Entry 6FN9 (X-ray diffraction, 2.27 A resolution); this record covers chains A and B.

Chain A (and B):
Molecule: 14-3-3 protein zeta/delta
Organism: Homo sapiens
Notes: chain B of this document is another copy of the same molecule, construct and numbering; everything in this record applies to it too
Reference sequence: P63104 (1433Z_HUMAN); residues 1-230 here = UniProt positions 1-230
Chain sequence (230 residues; row label = number of the first residue in the row):
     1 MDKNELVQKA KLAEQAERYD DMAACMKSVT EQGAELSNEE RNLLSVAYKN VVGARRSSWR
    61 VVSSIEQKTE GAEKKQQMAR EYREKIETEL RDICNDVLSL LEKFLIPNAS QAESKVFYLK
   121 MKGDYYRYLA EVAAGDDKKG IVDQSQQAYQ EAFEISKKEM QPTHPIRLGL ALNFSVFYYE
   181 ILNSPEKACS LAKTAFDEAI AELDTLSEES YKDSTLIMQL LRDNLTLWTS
Disordered / not traced: 1, 211 (chain B: 70-72, 205-207)
Small-molecule neighbours:
  - benzoic acid (BEZ): Phe-196, Ile-200, Thr-215, Met-218, Gln-219, Arg-222
  - DW8 ([2-[2-oxidanylidene-2-[[3-[2-[2-[2-[3-oxidanylidene-3-(propylamino)propoxy]ethoxy]ethoxy]ethylcarbamoyl]phenyl]amino]ethoxy]phenyl]phosphonic acid): Lys-49, Asn-50, Gly-53, Arg-56, Ser-57, Arg-60, Arg-127, Tyr-128, Leu-172, Asn-173, Val-176, Ile-217, Leu-220
Reported in the primary citation:
  - binding site for DW8: Lys-49, Arg-56, Arg-127, Tyr-128, Ile-217, Leu-220

How chain A and chain B interact:
Residue-residue contacts - 34 pairs, chain A then chain B:
  Glu-5(A) / Met-78(B)
  Gln-8(A) / Met-78(B)
  Lys-9(A) / Met-78(B)
  Leu-12(A) / Ile-65(B)  hydrophobic
  Leu-12(A) / Ala-79(B)  hydrophobic
  Leu-12(A) / Tyr-82(B)  hydrophobic
  Ala-13(A) / Tyr-82(B)
  Gln-15(A) / Val-61(B)
  Gln-15(A) / Ile-65(B)
  Ala-16(A) / Ser-58(B)  hydrogen bond (backbone-side chain)
  Ala-16(A) / Val-62(B)  hydrophobic
  Arg-18(A) / Ser-58(B)
  Arg-18(A) / Tyr-82(B)  hydrogen bond
  Arg-18(A) / Ile-86(B)
  Arg-18(A) / Glu-89(B)  salt bridge
  Asp-21(A) / Tyr-82(B)  hydrogen bond
  Asp-21(A) / Lys-85(B)  salt bridge
  Ser-58(A) / Ala-16(B)  hydrogen bond (side chain-backbone)
  Ser-58(A) / Arg-18(B)
  Val-61(A) / Gln-15(B)
  Ile-65(A) / Leu-12(B)  hydrophobic
  Ile-65(A) / Gln-15(B)
  Met-78(A) / Glu-5(B)
  Met-78(A) / Gln-8(B)
  Met-78(A) / Lys-9(B)
  Met-78(A) / Leu-12(B)  hydrophobic
  Ala-79(A) / Leu-12(B)  hydrophobic
  Tyr-82(A) / Ala-13(B)
  Tyr-82(A) / Arg-18(B)  hydrogen bond
  Tyr-82(A) / Asp-21(B)  hydrogen bond
  Lys-85(A) / Arg-18(B)
  Lys-85(A) / Asp-21(B)
  Ile-86(A) / Arg-18(B)
  Glu-89(A) / Arg-18(B)  salt bridge
Interface residues without a listed pair, chain A (20 interface residues in all): Arg-55, Val-62
Interface residues without a listed pair, chain B (20 interface residues in all): Arg-55

In short:
Chain A and chain B each contribute 20 residues to their interface, with 6 hydrogen bonds and 3 salt bridges.
Among the polar pairs are Arg-18(A)/Glu-89(B), Asp-21(A)/Lys-85(B) and Ala-16(A)/Ser-58(B). Ligands of chain
A: compound DW8 and benzoic acid. From the paper: a binding site for DW8 at Lys-49(A), Arg-56(A) and
Arg-127(A) among others.
Both chains are 14-3-3 protein zeta/delta (Homo sapiens). Entry 6FN9 (Mono- and bivalent 14-3-3 inhibitors for
characterizing supramolecular lysine-PEG interactions in proteins) was determined by X-ray diffraction
together with 6FNA, 6FNB and 6FNC from the same study.
